Entry 3CCR (X-ray diffraction, 3.00 A resolution); this record covers chains P and 0 of the 31 polymer chains in the assembly.

[Chain P]
Protein: 50S ribosomal protein L19e
Source organism: Haloarcula marismortui
UniProtKB: P14119 (RL19_HALMA); residues 0-148 here correspond to UniProt positions 1-149 (UniProt number = residue number + 1)
Chain sequence (149 residues; each row starts with the number of its first residue; numbering starts at 0):
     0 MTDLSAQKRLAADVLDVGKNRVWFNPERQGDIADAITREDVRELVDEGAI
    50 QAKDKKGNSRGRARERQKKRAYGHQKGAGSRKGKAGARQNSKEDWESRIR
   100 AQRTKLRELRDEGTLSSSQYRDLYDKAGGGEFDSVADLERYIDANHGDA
Disordered / not traced: 0, 144-148

[Chain 0]
Molecule: 23S ribosomal RNA
Source organism: Haloarcula marismortui
Notes: engineered mutation(s): G2099A, A2488C
Sequence (2923 nucleotides; numbered 1 to 2923; the number before each row is that of its first residue):
     1 GUUGGCUACUAUGCCAGCUGGUGGAUUGCUCGGCUCAGGCGCUGAUGAAG
    51 GACGUGCCAAGCUGCGAUAAGCUGUGGGGAGCCGCACGGAGGCGAAGAAC
   101 CACAGAUUUCCGAAUGAGAAUCUCUCUAACAAUUGCUUCGCGCAAUGAGG
   151 AACCCCGAGAACUGAAACAUCUCAGUAUCGGGAGGAACAGAAAACGCAAC
   201 GUGAUGUCGUUAGUAACCGCGAGUGAACGCGAUACAGCCCAAACCGAAGC
   251 CCUCACGGGCAAUGUGGUGUCAGGGCUACCUCUCAUCAGCCGACCGUCUU
   301 CACGAAGUCUCUUGGAAUAGAGCGUGAUACAGGGUGACAACCCCGUACUG
   351 AAGACCAGUACGCUGUGCGGUAGUGCCAGAGUAGCGGGGGUUGGAUAUCC
   401 CUCGCGAAUAACGCAGGCAUCGACUGCGAAGGCUAAACACAACCUGAGAC
   451 CGAUAGUGAACAAGUAGUGUGAACGAACGCUGCAAAGUACCCUCAGAAGG
   501 GAGGCGAAAUAGAGCAUGAAAUCAGUUGGCGAUCGAGCGACAGGGCAUAC
   551 AAGGUCCCUUGACGAAUGACCGAGACGCGAGUCUCCAGUAAGACUCACGG
   601 GAAGCCGAUGUUCUGUCGUACGUUUUGAAAAACGAGCCAGGGAGUGUGUC
   651 UGUAUGGCAAGUCUAACCGGAGUAUCCGGGGAGGCACAGGGAAACCGACA
   701 UGGCCGCAGGGCUUUGCCCGAGGGCCGCCGUCUUCAAGGGCGGGGAGCCA
   751 UGUGGACACGACCCGAAUCCGGACGAUCUACGCAUGGACAAGAUGAAGCG
   801 UGCCGAAAGGCACGUGGAAGUCUGUUAGAGUUGGUGUCCUACAAUACCCU
   851 CUCGUGAUCUAUGUGUAGGGGUGAAAGGCCCAUCGAGUCCGGCAACAGCU
   901 GGUUCCAAUCGAAACAUGUCGAAGCAUGACCUCCGCCGAGGUAGUCUGUG
   951 AGGUAGAGCGACCGAUUGGUGUGUCCGCCUCCGAGAGGAGUCGGCACACC
  1001 UGUCAAACUCCAAACUUACAGACGCUGUUUGACGCGGGGAUUCCGGUGCG
  1051 CGGGGUAAGCCUGUGUACCAGGAGGGGAACAACCCAGAGAUAGGUUAAGG
  1101 UCCCCAAGUGUGGAUUAAGUGUAAUCCUCUGAAGGUGGUCUCGAGCCCUA
  1151 GACAGCCGGGAGGUGAGCUUAGAAGCAGCUACCCUCUAAGAAAAGCGUAA
  1201 CAGCUUACCGGCCGAGGUUUGAGGCGCCCAAAAUGAUCGGGACUCAAAUC
  1251 CACCACCGAGACCUGUCCGUACCACUCAUACUGGUAAUCGAGUAGAUUGG
  1301 CGCUCUAAUUGGAUGGAAGCAGGGGCGAGAGCUCCUGUGGACCGAUUAGU
  1351 GACGAAAAUCCUGGCCAUAGUAGCAGCGAUAGUCGGGUGAGAACCCCGAC
  1401 GGCCUAAUGGAUAAGGGUUCCUCAGCACUGCUGAUCAGCUGAGGGUUAGC
  1451 CGGUCCUAAGUCUCACCGCAACUCGACUGAGACGAAAUGGGAAACAGGUU
  1501 AAUAUUCCUGUGCCAUCAUGCAGUGAAAGUUGACGCCCUGGGGUCGAUCA
  1551 CGCCGGGCAUUCGCCCGGUCGAACCGUCCAACUCCGUGGAAGCCGUAAUG
  1601 GCAGGAAGCGGACGAACGGCGGCAUAGGGAAACGUGAUUCAACCUGGGGC
  1651 CCAUGAAAAGACGAGCAUGAUGUCCGUACCGAGAACCGACACAGGUGUCC
  1701 AUGGCGGCGAAAGCCAAGGCCUGUCGGGAGCAACCAACGUUAGGGAAUUC
  1751 GGCAAGUUAGUCCCGUACCUUCGGAAGAAGGGAUGCCUGCUCCGGAACGG
  1801 AGCAGGUCGCAGUGACUCGGAAGCUCGGACUGUCUAGUAACAACAUAGGU
  1851 GACCGCAAAUCCGCAAGGACUCGUACGGUCACUGAAUCCUGCCCAGUGCA
  1901 GGUAUCUGAACACCUCGUACAAGAGGACGAAGGACCUGUCAACGGCGGGG
  1951 GUAACUAUGACCCUCUUAAGGUAGCGUAGUACCUUGCCGCAUCAGUAGCG
  2001 GCUUGCAUGAAUGGAUUAACCAGAGCUUCACUGUCCCAACGUUGGGCCCG
  2051 GUGAACUGUACAUUCCAGUGCGGAGUCUGGAGACACCCAGGGGGAAGCAA
  2101 AGACCCUAUGGAGCUUUACUGCAGGCUGUCGCUGAGACGUGGUCGCCGAU
  2151 GUGCAGCAUAGGUAGGAGUCGUUACAGAGGUACCCGCGCUAGCGGGCCAC
  2201 CCAGACAACAGUGAAAUACUACCCGUCGGUGACUGCGACUCUCACUCCGG
  2251 GAGGAGGACACCGAUAGCCGGGCAGUUUGACUGGGGCGGUACGCGCUCGA
  2301 AAAGAUAUCGAGCGCGCCCUAUGGUCAUCUCAGCCGGGACAGAGACCCGG
  2351 CGAAGAGUGCAAGAGCAAAAGAUGACUUGACAGUGUUCUUCCCAACGAGG
  2401 AACGCUGACGCGAAAGCGUGGUCUAGCGAACCAAUUAGCCUGCUUGAUGC
  2451 GGGCAAUUGAUGACAGAAAAGCUACCCUAGGGAUAACCGAGUCGUCACUC
  2501 GCAAGAGCACAUAUCGACCGAGUGGCUUGCUACCUCGAUGUCGGUUCCCU
  2551 CCAUCCUGCCCGUGCAGAAGCGGGCAAGGGUGAGGUUGUUCGCCUAUUAA
  2601 AGGAGGUCGUGAGCUGGGUUUAGACCGUCGUGAGACAGGUCGGCUGCUAU
  2651 CUACUGGGUGUGUAAUGGUGUCUGACAAGAACGACCGUAUAGUACGAGAG
  2701 GAACUACGGUUGGUGGCCACUGGUGUACCGGUUGUUCGAGAGAGCACGUG
  2751 CCGGGUAGCCACGCCACACGGGGUAAGAGCUGAACGCAUCUAAGCUCGAA
  2801 ACCCACUUGGAAAAGAGACACCGCCGAGGUCCCGCGUACAAGACGCGGUC
  2851 GAUAGACUCGGGGUGUGCGCGUCGAGGUAACGAGACGUUAAGCCCACGAG
  2901 CACUAACAGACCAAAGCCAUCAU
Disordered / not traced: 1-9, 126-127, 715, 971-998, 1560, 1952-1963, 2137-2236, 2339-2343, 2665-2666, 2915-2923
Modified residues: 1MA (6-hydro-1-methyladenosine-5'-monophosphate) at position 628, OMU (o2'-methyluridine 5'-monophosphate) at position 2587, OMG (o2'-methylguanosine-5'-monophosphate) at position 2588, UR3 (3-methyluridine-5'-monophoshate) at position 2619, PSU (pseudouridine-5'-monophosphate) at position 2621
Bound ions: Na+ site 1: U12 (shared with 2 residues of chain R); Mg2+ site 1 near G28 (its only coordinating residue here); Na+ site 2: C40, G41, C443; Na+ site 3: A45, U146; Na+ site 4: G56, A59, G61; Sr2+ site 1: A86, C87 (shared with 1 residue of chain T); Na+ site 5 near U108 (its only coordinating residue here); Mg2+ site 2 near U115 (its only coordinating residue here); Na+ site 6 near C141 (its only coordinating residue here); Mg2+ site 3: C162, U163, U2276; Na+ site 7: A165, A166, A167; Mg2+ site 4: A166, G219; 68 more Mg2+ sites not listed; 54 more Na+ sites not listed; 2 more K+ sites not listed; 51 more Sr2+ sites not listed

[How chain P and chain 0 interact]
Residue-residue contacts (179; chain P residue first):
  Thr1(P) with G1387(0), hydrogen bond to the sugar; U1388(0), hydrogen bond to the sugar; C1396(0), sugar contact
  Asp2(P) with C1395(0), hydrogen bond to the sugar; C1396(0), sugar contact
  Leu3(P) with C1396(0), hydrogen bond to the sugar; C1397(0), sugar contact
  Ser4(P) with C1396(0), phosphate contact
  Lys7(P) with C1397(0), salt bridge to the phosphate; G1398(0), salt bridge to the phosphate
  Arg8(P) with A1501(0), hydrogen bond to the sugar; A1502(0), salt bridge to the phosphate
  Leu9(P) with A1501(0), phosphate contact; A1502(0), phosphate contact
  Val16(P) with G1718(0), phosphate contact
  Gly17(P) with G1718(0), hydrogen bond to the phosphate; G1719(0), phosphate contact
  Lys18(P) with G1719(0), hydrogen bond to the phosphate
  Asn19(P) with G1719(0), hydrogen bond to the phosphate; C1720(0), hydrogen bond to the phosphate
  Arg20(P) with A1717(0), phosphate contact; G1718(0), salt bridge to the phosphate
  Val21(P) with G1398(0), phosphate contact
  Trp22(P) with G1398(0), phosphate contact
  Phe23(P) with C1397(0), hydrogen bond to the sugar; G1398(0), hydrogen bond to the phosphate
  Pro25(P) with C1397(0), sugar contact; G1398(0), sugar contact
  Gln28(P) with G1386(0), hydrogen bond to the base; G1387(0), hydrogen bond to the sugar; C1397(0), sugar contact
  Thr36(P) with A1501(0), phosphate contact
  Arg37(P) with U1500(0), hydrogen bond to the base; A1501(0), hydrogen bond to the phosphate; A1502(0), salt bridge to the phosphate
  Arg41(P) with U1499(0), salt bridge to the phosphate; U1500(0), salt bridge to the phosphate
  Lys52(P) with A1399(0), salt bridge to the phosphate
  Lys54(P) with A1717(0), phosphate contact
  Lys55(P) with C1715(0), hydrogen bond to the sugar; A1716(0), hydrogen bond to the sugar; A1717(0), hydrogen bond to the phosphate; U2736(0), hydrogen bond to the phosphate; C2737(0), salt bridge to the phosphate
  Gly56(P) with C1566(0), sugar contact; G1567(0), phosphate contact; C2737(0), phosphate contact
  Asn57(P) with C1566(0), phosphate contact; G1704(0), hydrogen bond to the base; C1715(0), hydrogen bond to the base; A1716(0), sugar contact; U2736(0), sugar contact; C2737(0), phosphate contact
  Ser58(P) with C1565(0), hydrogen bond to the sugar; C1566(0), phosphate contact; C2737(0), hydrogen bond to the phosphate; G2738(0), sugar contact
  Arg59(P) with U1548(0), hydrogen bond to the phosphate; C1549(0), salt bridge to the phosphate; C1565(0), phosphate contact; C1566(0), hydrogen bond to the phosphate; G1704(0), hydrogen bond to the phosphate; C1705(0), salt bridge to the phosphate
  Gly60(P) with C1565(0), phosphate contact
  Arg61(P) with U2736(0), salt bridge to the phosphate; C2737(0), salt bridge to the phosphate; G2738(0), phosphate contact; A2739(0), salt bridge to the phosphate
  Arg63(P) with C1549(0), salt bridge to the phosphate; C1565(0), salt bridge to the phosphate; C1566(0), salt bridge to the phosphate
  Arg65(P) with C1705(0), hydrogen bond to the phosphate; G1706(0), salt bridge to the phosphate; U2735(0), salt bridge to the phosphate
  Gln66(P) with C1549(0), sugar contact; C1798(0), hydrogen bond to the sugar
  Lys68(P) with C1787(0), phosphate contact; U1788(0), phosphate contact
  Arg69(P) with G1706(0), salt bridge to the phosphate; G1707(0), salt bridge to the phosphate
  Ala70(P) with C1798(0), phosphate contact
  Tyr71(P) with G1789(0), hydrogen bond to the base; C1790(0), hydrogen bond to the phosphate
  Gly72(P) with C1790(0), base contact; G1802(0), base contact
  His73(P) with U1788(0), base contact; G1789(0), hydrogen bond to the base; C1790(0), base contact
  Gln74(P) with C1786(0), phosphate contact; C1787(0), hydrogen bond to the phosphate
  Lys75(P) with G1800(0), salt bridge to the phosphate
  Gly76(P) with G1785(0), phosphate contact
  Ala77(P) with G1760(0), hydrogen bond to the base; U1761(0), base contact; U1784(0), sugar contact; G1785(0), phosphate contact
  Gly78(P) with G1760(0), base contact; U1784(0), hydrogen bond to the phosphate; G1785(0), hydrogen bond to the phosphate; U1813(0), sugar contact
  Ser79(P) with G1785(0), phosphate contact; C1786(0), phosphate contact
  Arg80(P) with G1760(0), hydrogen bond to the base; U1761(0), sugar contact; A1801(0), salt bridge to the phosphate; G1802(0), salt bridge to the phosphate
  Lys81(P) with G1707(0), phosphate contact; C1708(0), hydrogen bond to the phosphate; G1760(0), hydrogen bond to the sugar; U1761(0), sugar contact; U1813(0), sugar contact; C1816(0), base contact; U1817(0), hydrogen bond to the base
  Gly82(P) with G1707(0), phosphate contact; C1708(0), hydrogen bond to the phosphate; U1761(0), sugar contact
  Lys83(P) with G792(0), sugar contact; A793(0), sugar contact; U1761(0), sugar contact; C1762(0), salt bridge to the phosphate
  Ala84(P) with U1761(0), phosphate contact; C1762(0), hydrogen bond to the phosphate
  Gly85(P) with A793(0), hydrogen bond to the phosphate
  Ala86(P) with G792(0), phosphate contact; A793(0), hydrogen bond to the phosphate; C1708(0), sugar contact
  Arg87(P) with C1708(0), salt bridge to the phosphate; G1800(0), salt bridge to the phosphate; A1801(0), salt bridge to the phosphate
  Gln88(P) with G1799(0), base contact; G1800(0), hydrogen bond to the sugar
  Lys91(P) with G816(0), salt bridge to the phosphate; G817(0), salt bridge to the phosphate; U1539(0), sugar contact; A1597(0), hydrogen bond to the base
  Trp94(P) with G814(0), sugar contact; U815(0), sugar contact; A1597(0), hydrogen bond to the sugar; A1598(0), phosphate contact
  Glu95(P) with G1540(0), phosphate contact; A1597(0), sugar contact
  Ser96(P) with G1794(0), hydrogen bond to the sugar; A1796(0), hydrogen bond to the base
  Arg97(P) with C1793(0), sugar contact; G1794(0), sugar contact
  Ile98(P) with A1597(0), sugar contact
  Arg99(P) with G1540(0), hydrogen bond to the phosphate; G1541(0), salt bridge to the phosphate; A1597(0), salt bridge to the phosphate
  Ala100(P) with G1794(0), phosphate contact; G1795(0), phosphate contact
  Arg102(P) with U1596(0), hydrogen bond to the base; A1597(0), salt bridge to the phosphate; A1598(0), salt bridge to the phosphate
  Arg109(P) with C1594(0), salt bridge to the phosphate; G1595(0), salt bridge to the phosphate
  Ser116(P) with C1593(0), phosphate contact; C1594(0), phosphate contact
  Ser117(P) with C1593(0), hydrogen bond to the phosphate
  Tyr119(P) with C1594(0), phosphate contact; G1595(0), hydrogen bond to the phosphate
  Arg120(P) with C1593(0), sugar contact; C1594(0), salt bridge to the phosphate; G1595(0), hydrogen bond to the base
  Tyr123(P) with G1595(0), sugar contact; U1596(0), hydrogen bond to the phosphate
  Asp124(P) with G800(0), sugar contact; U801(0), sugar contact
  Lys125(P) with U801(0), sugar contact; G802(0), phosphate contact
  Gly127(P) with G800(0), hydrogen bond to the sugar
  Gly128(P) with G800(0), sugar contact; U801(0), sugar contact
  Glu130(P) with U801(0), sugar contact; G802(0), sugar contact
  Ser133(P) with C1793(0), phosphate contact; G1794(0), phosphate contact
  Val134(P) with G1794(0), hydrogen bond to the phosphate
  Ala135(P) with C1793(0), phosphate contact
Interface residues without a listed pair, chain P (85 interface residues in all): Ala5, Asp12, Asn24, Ile35, Glu38, Asp53, Ala62, Arg106, Gly129
Interface residues without a listed pair, chain 0 (81 interface residues in all): C1421, U1422, C1436, A1550, G1556, G1703, A1783, C1803

[Overview]
The interface between chain P and chain 0 involves 85 residues on one side and 81 on the other; the contacts
include 56 hydrogen bonds and 37 salt bridges. Polar pairs include Gln28(P)-G1386(0), Arg37(P)-U1500(0) and
Asn57(P)-G1704(0). A86(0) and C87(0) form the Sr2+ site 1.
Here chain P is 50S ribosomal protein L19e and chain 0 is 23S ribosomal RNA, both from Haloarcula marismortui.
Entry 3CCR (Structure of Anisomycin resistant 50S Ribosomal Subunit: 23S rRNA mutation A2488C. Density for
anisomycin is visible ...) was determined by X-ray diffraction, deposited together with 3CC2, 3CC4, 3CC7,
3CCE, 3CCJ, 3CCL and 6 further entries.
